2VIE - chain A; structure by X-ray diffraction, 1.90 A resolution.

Chain A:
Molecule: Beta-secretase 1
Source organism: Homo sapiens
Notes: EC 3.4.23.46
UniProt: P56817 (BACE1_HUMAN); residues 61-452 here = UniProt positions 61-452
Amino-acid sequence (392 residues; each row starts with the number of its first residue):
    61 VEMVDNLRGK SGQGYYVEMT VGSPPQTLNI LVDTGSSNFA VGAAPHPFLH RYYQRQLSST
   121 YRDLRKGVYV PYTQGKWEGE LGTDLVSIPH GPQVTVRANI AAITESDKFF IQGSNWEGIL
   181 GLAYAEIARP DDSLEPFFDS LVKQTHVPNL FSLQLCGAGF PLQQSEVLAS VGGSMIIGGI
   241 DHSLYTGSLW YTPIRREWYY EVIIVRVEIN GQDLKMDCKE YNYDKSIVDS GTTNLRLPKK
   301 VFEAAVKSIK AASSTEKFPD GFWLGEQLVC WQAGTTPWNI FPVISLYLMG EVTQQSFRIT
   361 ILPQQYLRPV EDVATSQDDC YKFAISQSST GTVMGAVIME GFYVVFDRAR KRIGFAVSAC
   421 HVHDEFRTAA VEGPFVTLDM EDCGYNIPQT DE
Disordered / not traced: 61, 218-229, 448-452
Disulfide bonds: Cys-216/Cys-420, Cys-278/Cys-443, Cys-330/Cys-380
Sequence notes: engineered mutation Gln-153 (Asn in P56817), Gln-172 (Asn in P56817), Gln-223 (Asn in P56817), Gln-354 (Asn in P56817)
Ligand contacts: VG0 (N-{(1S,2R)-1-benzyl-2-hydroxy-3-[(1,1,5-trimethylhexyl)amino]propyl}-3-(ethylamino)-5-(2-oxopyrrolidin-1-yl)benzamide): Gly-72, Gln-73, Gly-74, Leu-91, Asp-93, Gly-95, Ser-96, Val-130, Pro-131, Tyr-132, Thr-133, Gln-134, Phe-169, Ile-171, Trp-176, Ile-179, Ile-187, Arg-189, Tyr-259, Ile-287, Asp-289, Gly-291, Thr-292, Thr-293, Asn-294, Arg-296, Ser-386
UniProt features mapped onto this chain:
  - active site: Asp-93, Asp-289
  - modified residue (N6-acetyllysine): Lys-126, Lys-275, Lys-279, Lys-285, Lys-299, Lys-300, Lys-307
  - mutagenesis: Asp-93 (D93N: Decreases beta-cleaved soluble APP production), Asp-284 (D284N: Almost abolishes beta-cleaved soluble APP production)

Overview:
Bound to chain A: compound VG0. From UniProt: active-site residues Asp-93 and Asp-289 and 2 mutagenesis sites.
Chain A is Beta-secretase 1 (Homo sapiens); the structure, Human BACE-1 in complex with
N-((1S,2R)-1-benzyl-2-hydroxy-3-((1,1,5- trimethylhexyl)amino)propyl)-3-(ethylamino)-5-(2-oxopyrrolidin-1-yl)
benzamide, was determined by X-ray diffraction, deposited together with 2VJ6, 2VJ7 and 2VJ9.
